Entry 9BE6 (electron microscopy, 3.00 A resolution); this record covers chains D and I of the 10 polymer chains in the assembly.

== Chain D ==
Molecule: Histone H2B type 1-J
From: Homo sapiens
Reference sequence: P06899 (H2B1J_HUMAN); residues 44-122 here correspond to UniProt positions 48-126 (UniProt number = residue number + 4)
Chain sequence (95 residues; row label = number of the first residue in the row):
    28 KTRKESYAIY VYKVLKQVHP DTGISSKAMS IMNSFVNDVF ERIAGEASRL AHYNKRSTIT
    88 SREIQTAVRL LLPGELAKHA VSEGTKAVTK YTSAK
Differences from the reference sequence: expression tag (28-43); conflict Ser57 (Gly61 in P06899), Val66 (Ile70 in P06899)
Swiss-Prot annotation at these positions:
  - modified residue: Lys54 (N6,N6-dimethyllysine), Arg76 (Dimethylated arginine), Lys82 (N6,N6,N6-trimethyllysine), Arg83 (Omega-N-methylarginine), Arg89 (Omega-N-methylarginine), Lys105 (N6-(2-hydroxyisobutyryl)lysine), Thr112 (Phosphothreonine), Lys113 (N6-(2-hydroxyisobutyryl)lysine), Lys117 (N6-(2-hydroxyisobutyryl)lysine)
  - glycosylation: Ser109 (O-linked (GlcNAc) serine)
  - cross-link: Lys117 (Glycyl lysine isopeptide (Lys-Gly) (interchain with G-Cter in ubiquitin))

== Chain I ==
Molecule: 145-nt DNA strand
Sequence (145 nucleotides; each row starts with the number of its first residue; numbers below 1 keep their minus sign (DA-72 is residue -72)):
   -72 ATCAGAATCC CGGTGCCGAG GCCGCTCAAT TGGTCGTAGA CAGCTCTAGC ACCGCTTAAA
   -12 CGCACGTACG CGCTGTCCCC CGCGTTTTAA CCGCCAAGGG GATTACTCCC TAGTCTCCAG
    48 GCACGTGTCA GATATATACA TCGAT
Unresolved in the structure: -72 to -55

== Interface between chain D and chain I ==
Residue-residue contacts - 15 pairs, chain D then chain I:
  Lys28(D) - DT30(I)  phosphate contact
  Thr29(D) - DA29(I)  hydrogen bond to the phosphate
  Thr29(D) - DT30(I)  hydrogen bond to the phosphate
  Arg30(D) - DC-46(I)  sugar contact
  Tyr39(D) - DG-53(I)  sugar contact
  Tyr39(D) - DG-52(I)  hydrogen bond to the phosphate
  Gly50(D) - DG-53(I)  phosphate contact
  Ile51(D) - DA-54(I)  sugar contact
  Ile51(D) - DG-53(I)  hydrogen bond to the phosphate
  Ser52(D) - DA-54(I)  sugar contact
  Ser53(D) - DA-54(I)  hydrogen bond to the phosphate
  Arg83(D) - DG-34(I)  phosphate contact
  Ser84(D) - DA-35(I)  phosphate contact
  Ser84(D) - DG-34(I)  hydrogen bond to the phosphate
  Thr85(D) - DG-34(I)  phosphate contact
Interface residues without a listed pair, chain D (12 interface residues in all): Lys82
Interface residues without a listed pair, chain I (9 interface residues in all): DA-33

== Summary ==
12 residues of chain D face 9 of chain I across their interface; the contacts include 6 hydrogen bonds. Among
the polar pairs are Thr29(D)-DA29(I), Thr29(D)-DT30(I) and Tyr39(D)-DG-52(I).
Here chain D is Histone H2B type 1-J (Homo sapiens) and chain I is a 145-nt DNA strand. Entry 9BE6 (Cryo-EM
structure of Human Nucleosome collected by Leginon on Krios at 3.0 Angstrom resolution) was determined by
electron microscopy.
